Entry 4LH8 (X-ray diffraction, 1.80 A resolution); this record covers chains A and B.

# Chain A (and B)
Protein: Triazine hydrolase
Source organism: Arthrobacter aurescens
Notes: EC 3.8.1.8; chain B of this document is another copy of the same molecule, construct and numbering; everything in this record applies to it too
UniProtKB: Q6SJY7 (Q6SJY7_ARTAU); residues -12 to 456 here correspond to UniProt positions 1-469 (UniProt number = residue number + 13)
Amino-acid sequence (469 residues; each row starts with the number of its first residue; numbers below 1 keep their minus sign (Met-12 is residue -12)):
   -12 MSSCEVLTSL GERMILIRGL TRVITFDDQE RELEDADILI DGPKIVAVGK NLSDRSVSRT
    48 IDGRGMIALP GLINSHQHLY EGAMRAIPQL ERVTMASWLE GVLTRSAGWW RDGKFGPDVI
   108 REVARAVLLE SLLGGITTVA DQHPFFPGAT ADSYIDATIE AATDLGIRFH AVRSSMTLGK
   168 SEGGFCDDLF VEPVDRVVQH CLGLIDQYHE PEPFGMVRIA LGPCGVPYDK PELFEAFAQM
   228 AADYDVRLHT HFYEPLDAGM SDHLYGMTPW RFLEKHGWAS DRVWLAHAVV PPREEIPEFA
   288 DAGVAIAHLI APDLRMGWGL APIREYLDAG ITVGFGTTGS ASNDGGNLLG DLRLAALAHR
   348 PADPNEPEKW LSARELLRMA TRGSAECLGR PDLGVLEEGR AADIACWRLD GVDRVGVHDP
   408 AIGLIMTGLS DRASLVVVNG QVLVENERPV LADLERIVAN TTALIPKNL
Disordered / not traced: -12 to -2, 455-456 (chain B: -12 to -1, 455-456)
Sequence notes: engineered mutation Asn38 (Asp51 in Q6SJY7), Pro131 (Leu144 in Q6SJY7), Val159 (Ala172 in Q6SJY7)
Ion coordination: Zn2+: His63, His65, His238
From the paper describing this entry:
  - mutagenesis - D38N/A159V (2-fold), D38N/L131P/A159V (336-fold), L131P (3-fold), L131P/A159V (3-fold), A159V (42-fold): increased expression
  - mutagenesis - D38N: unchanged expression
  - mutagenesis - D38N/L131P (Tm change 1 degC), D38N/A159V (Tm change 2.6 degC), D38N/L131P/A159V (Tm change 2.6 degC): increased stability
  - mutagenesis - L131P: decreased stability
  - mutagenesis - A159V (-0.43 kcal/mol): unchanged stability in response to holo-TrzN (from molecular simulation)
  - Zn2+ coordination: His65, His238
  - mutagenesis - A159V (-4.29 kcal/mol): increased stability in response to apo-TrzN (from molecular simulation)

# Chain A / chain B interface
Pairs across the interface (132; chain A residue first):
  Gly69(A) with Val402(B); Gly403(B)
  Ala70(A) with Gly403(B); His405(B), hydrogen bond (backbone-side chain)
  Arg72(A) with Asp400(B); Val402(B), hydrogen bond (side chain-backbone); Gly403(B), hydrogen bond (backbone-backbone); Val404(B); His405(B), hydrogen bond (backbone-backbone)
  Ala73(A) with Val404(B), hydrophobic; His405(B); Asp406(B), hydrogen bond (backbone-backbone); Ile409(B), hydrophobic; Gly410(B)
  Ile74(A) with His405(B)
  Pro75(A) with Asp406(B); Ile409(B), hydrophobic
  Glu78(A) with Arg347(B), hydrogen bond (backbone-side chain); Ser359(B); Ala360(B), hydrogen bond (side chain-backbone); Ile409(B)
  Arg79(A) with Arg311(B); Pro354(B); Glu355(B); Trp357(B), hydrogen bond (side chain-backbone); Ser359(B)
  Val80(A) with Trp357(B)
  Thr81(A) with Pro351(B); Pro354(B)
  Ala113(A) with Val399(B)
  Glu117(A) with Asp400(B); Leu416(B)
  Leu120(A) with Val399(B), hydrophobic; Leu416(B), hydrophobic
  Gly121(A) with Leu416(B)
  Ala298(A) with Arg340(B)
  Leu301(A) with Leu344(B); Arg347(B); Pro348(B), hydrophobic
  Arg302(A) with Leu344(B); Arg347(B), hydrogen bond (backbone-side chain); Trp357(B); Met413(B)
  Met303(A) with Trp357(B)
  Gly304(A) with Arg347(B); Pro348(B); Pro351(B)
  Gly306(A) with Pro348(B)
  Arg311(A) with Arg79(B)
  Asn330(A) with Arg340(B), hydrogen bond (backbone-side chain); Met413(B)
  Asp331(A) with Met413(B), hydrogen bond (backbone-backbone); Thr414(B)
  Gly332(A) with Met413(B), hydrogen bond (backbone-backbone)
  Asn334(A) with Gly415(B), hydrogen bond (side chain-backbone); Leu416(B)
  Asp338(A) with Arg340(B), salt bridge
  Arg340(A) with Ala298(B); Asn330(B), hydrogen bond (side chain-backbone); Asp331(B); Asp338(B), salt bridge; Leu341(B)
  Leu341(A) with Arg340(B); Leu341(B), hydrophobic; Leu344(B), hydrophobic
  Leu344(A) with Leu301(B); Arg302(B); Leu341(B), hydrophobic
  Arg347(A) with Glu78(B), hydrogen bond (side chain-backbone); Leu301(B); Arg302(B), hydrogen bond (side chain-backbone)
  Pro348(A) with Leu301(B); Gly304(B); Gly306(B)
  Pro351(A) with Thr81(B); Gly304(B)
  Pro354(A) with Arg79(B)
  Glu355(A) with Arg79(B)
  Trp357(A) with Arg79(B), hydrogen bond (backbone-side chain); Val80(B); Arg302(B); Met303(B)
  Ser359(A) with Glu78(B); Arg79(B)
  Ala360(A) with Glu78(B), hydrogen bond (backbone-side chain)
  Asp397(A) with Val445(B)
  Val399(A) with Ala113(B); Leu120(B), hydrophobic; Leu441(B), hydrophobic; Val445(B), hydrophobic
  Asp400(A) with Arg72(B); Glu117(B)
  Val402(A) with Gly69(B); Arg72(B), hydrogen bond (backbone-side chain); Thr448(B); Thr449(B)
  Gly403(A) with Gly69(B); Arg72(B), hydrogen bond (backbone-backbone)
  Val404(A) with Arg72(B); Ala73(B), hydrophobic
  His405(A) with Ala70(B), hydrogen bond (side chain-backbone); Arg72(B), hydrogen bond (backbone-backbone); Ala73(B); Ile74(B); Pro453(B)
  Asp406(A) with Ala73(B), hydrogen bond (backbone-backbone); Pro75(B)
  Ile409(A) with Ala73(B), hydrophobic; Pro75(B), hydrophobic; Glu78(B)
  Gly410(A) with Ala73(B)
  Met413(A) with Asn330(B); Asp331(B), hydrogen bond (backbone-backbone); Gly332(B), hydrogen bond (backbone-backbone)
  Thr414(A) with Asp331(B)
  Gly415(A) with Asn334(B), hydrogen bond (backbone-side chain)
  Leu416(A) with Glu117(B); Leu120(B), hydrophobic; Gly121(B); Asn334(B); Ser417(B); Asp418(B), hydrogen bond (backbone-backbone); Arg419(B)
  Ser417(A) with Leu416(B); Ser417(B)
  Asp418(A) with Leu416(B), hydrogen bond (backbone-backbone)
  Arg419(A) with Leu416(B)
  Leu441(A) with Val399(B), hydrophobic
  Val445(A) with Asp397(B); Val399(B), hydrophobic
  Thr448(A) with Val402(B)
  Pro453(A) with His405(B)
Other interface residues (no listed pair), chain A (69 interface residues in all): Met71, Trp96, Leu116, Ala345, Asn352, Leu358, Glu362, Gly398, Arg401, Thr449, Ile452
Other interface residues (no listed pair), chain B (68 interface residues in all): Met71, Leu116, Ala345, Leu358, Glu362, Gly398, Arg401, Ile444, Ile452

# In short
Chain A and chain B form an interface of 69 and 68 residues respectively, with 28 hydrogen bonds and 2 salt
bridges. Polar pairs include Asp338(A)-Arg340(B), Ala70(A)-His405(B) and Arg72(A)-Val402(B). From the paper:
D38N/A159V, D38N/L131P/A159V and L131P of chain A, among others, increase expression; Zn2+ coordination by
His65(A) and His238(A); 7 substitutions were tested in all.
Chain A and chain B are both Triazine hydrolase (Arthrobacter aurescens); the structure, Triazine hydrolase
from Arthobacter aurescens modified for maximum expression in E.coli, was determined by X-ray diffraction,
deposited together with 4L9X.
